PDB entry 1CT1 | X-ray diffraction, 2.30 A resolution | chains E and F of the 5 polymer chains in the assembly

== Chain E (and F) ==
Name: Cholera toxin
From: Vibrio cholerae
Notes: fragment: b-pentamer; chain F of this document is another copy of the same molecule, construct and numbering; everything in this record applies to it too
Reference sequence: P01556 (CHTB_VIBCH); residues 1-103 here correspond to UniProt positions 22-124 (UniProt number = residue number + 21)
Chain sequence (103 residues; numbered 1 to 103; the number before each row is that of its first residue):
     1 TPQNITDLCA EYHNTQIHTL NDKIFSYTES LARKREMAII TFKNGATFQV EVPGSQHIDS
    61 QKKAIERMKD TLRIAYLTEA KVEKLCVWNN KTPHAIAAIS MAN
Sequence notes: conflict His18 (Tyr39 in P01556), Thr47 (Ile68 in P01556); engineered mutation Arg33 (Gly54 in P01556)
Disulfides: Cys9-Cys86

== Chain E / chain F interface ==
Residue-residue contacts (56):
  Thr1(E) - Arg35(F)
  Thr1(E) - Met37(F)
  Thr1(E) - Gln49(F)
  Thr1(E) - Thr92(F)
  Thr1(E) - Pro93(F)
  Pro2(E) - Arg35(F)
  Pro2(E) - Ile39(F)
  Pro2(E) - Pro93(F)
  Gln3(E) - Ile39(F)
  Gln3(E) - Thr47(F)
  Gln3(E) - Thr92(F)
  Gln3(E) - Pro93(F)
  Leu8(E) - Ser30(F)
  Glu11(E) - Arg35(F)  salt bridge
  Tyr12(E) - Ala32(F)
  Tyr12(E) - Arg33(F)  hydrogen bond (side chain-backbone)
  Tyr12(E) - Arg35(F)
  Ile58(E) - Arg33(F)
  Ser60(E) - Glu36(F)  hydrogen bond
  Gln61(E) - Leu31(F)
  Gln61(E) - Arg33(F)
  Gln61(E) - Glu36(F)
  Lys63(E) - Glu66(F)
  Arg67(E) - Glu29(F)
  Arg67(E) - Glu66(F)  salt bridge
  Arg67(E) - Lys69(F)
  Arg67(E) - Asp70(F)  salt bridge
  Arg67(E) - Arg73(F)  hydrogen bond (backbone-side chain)
  Met68(E) - Glu29(F)
  Met68(E) - Leu31(F)  hydrophobic
  Asp70(E) - Arg73(F)
  Thr71(E) - Glu29(F)  hydrogen bond
  Thr71(E) - Arg73(F)  hydrogen bond
  Ile74(E) - Leu77(F)  hydrophobic
  Thr78(E) - Leu77(F)
  Ala80(E) - Leu77(F)  hydrophobic
  Trp88(E) - Leu31(F)  hydrophobic
  Ile96(E) - Leu31(F)
  Ala97(E) - Ser30(F)
  Ala97(E) - Leu31(F)  hydrogen bond (backbone-backbone)
  Ala97(E) - Ala32(F)
  Ala98(E) - Glu29(F)
  Ala98(E) - Ser30(F)
  Ile99(E) - Tyr27(F)
  Ile99(E) - Thr28(F)
  Ile99(E) - Glu29(F)  hydrogen bond (backbone-backbone)
  Ser100(E) - Tyr27(F)
  Ser100(E) - Thr28(F)
  Met101(E) - Ser26(F)
  Met101(E) - Tyr27(F)  hydrogen bond (backbone-backbone)
  Met101(E) - Tyr76(F)  hydrogen bond (backbone-side chain)
  Ala102(E) - Phe25(F)
  Ala102(E) - Tyr76(F)  hydrogen bond (backbone-side chain)
  Asn103(E) - Ile24(F)
  Asn103(E) - Phe25(F)  hydrogen bond (backbone-backbone)
  Asn103(E) - Tyr76(F)  hydrogen bond (backbone-side chain)
Other interface residues (no listed pair), chain E (29 interface residues in all): Ile5, Ala64, Ile65
Other interface residues (no listed pair), chain F (26 interface residues in all): Lys23, Lys34

== Summary ==
29 residues of chain E face 26 of chain F across their interface; the contacts include 12 hydrogen bonds and 3
salt bridges. Among the polar pairs are Glu11(E)-Arg35(F), Arg67(E)-Glu66(F) and Arg67(E)-Asp70(F).
Both chains are Cholera toxin (Vibrio cholerae). Entry 1CT1 (Cholera toxin B-pentamer mutant G33R bound to
receptor pentasaccharide) was determined by X-ray diffraction, deposited together with 2CHB.
